Entry 9FCO (electron microscopy, 2.40 A resolution); this record covers chains B and E of the 16 polymer chains in the assembly.

[Chain B]
Molecule: 16S rRNA
From: Escherichia coli
Sequence (1046 nucleotides; each row starts with the number of its first residue; note: 488 numbers in that range are skipped by the numbering (no residue carries them; nothing is unmodelled there)):
     1 AAAUUGAAGA GUUUGAUCAU GGCUCAGAUU GAACGCUGGC GGCAGGCCUA ACACAUGCAA
    61 GUCGAACGGU AACAGGAA
    93 UGCUGACGAG UGGCGGACGG GUGAGUAAUG UCUGGGAAAC UGCCUGAUGG AGGGGGAUAA
   153 CUACUGGAAA CGGUAGCUAA UACCGCAUAA CGUCGCAAGA CCAAAGAGGG GG
   214 CCUCUUGCCA UCGGAUGUGC CCAGAUGGGA UUAGCUAGUA GGUGGGGUAA CGGCUCACCU
   274 AGGCGACGAU CCCUAGCUGG UCUGAGAGGA UGACCAGCCA CACUGGAACU GAGACACGGU
   334 CCAGACUCCU ACGGGAGGCA GCAGUGGGGA AUAUUGCACA AUGGGCGCAA GCCUGAUGCA
   394 GCCAUGCCGC GUGUAUGAAG AAGCCCUUCG GGUUGUAAAG UACUUUCAGC GGGGAGGAAG
   454 GGAGUAAAGU UAAUACCUUU GCUCAUUGAC GUUACCCGCA GAAGAAGCAC CGGCUAACUC
   514 CGUGCCAGCA GCCXCGGUAA UACGGAGGGU GCAAGCGUUA AUCGGAAUUA CUGGGCGUAA
   574 AGCGCACGCA GGCGGUUUGU UAAGUCAGAU GUGAAAUCCC CGGGCUCAAC CUGGGAACUG
   634 CAUCUGAUAC UGGCAAGCUU GAGUCUCGUA GAGGGGGGUA GAAUUCCAGG UGUAGCGGUG
   694 AAAUGCGUAG AGAUCUGGAG GAAUACCGGU GGCGAAGGCG GCCCCCUGGA CGAAGACUGA
   754 CGCUCAGGUG CGAAAGCGUG GGGAGCAAAC AGGAUUAGAU ACCCUGGUAG UCCACGCCGU
   814 AAACGAUGUC GACUUGGAGG UUGUGCC
   846 GGCGUGGCUU CCGGAGCUAA CGCGUUAAGU CGACCGCCUG GGGAGUACGG CCGCAAGGUU
   906 AAAACUCAAA UGAAUUGACG GGGG
  1390 UUGUACACAC CGCCCGUXAC ACCAUGGGAG UGGGUUGCAA AAGAAGUAGG UAGCUUAACC
  1450 UUCGGGAGGG CGCUUACCAC UUUGUGAUUC AUGACUGGGG UGAAGUCGUA ACAAGGUAAC
  1510 CGUAGGGGAA CCUGCGGUUG GAUCA
Modified positions: PSU (pseudouridine-5'-monophosphate) at position 516, G7M (N7-methyl-guanosine-5'-monophosphate) at position 527, 4OC (4n,o2'-methylcytidine-5'-monophosphate) at position 1402, 5MC (5-methylcytidine-5'-monophosphate) at position 1407, UR3 (3-methyluridine-5'-monophoshate) at position 1498, 2MG (2N-methylguanosine-5'-monophosphate) at position 1516, MA6 (6N-dimethyladenosine-5'-monophoshate) at position 1518, MA6 (6N-dimethyladenosine-5'-monophoshate) at position 1519
Bound ions: K+ site 1: G11, U12, G21, G22; Mg2+ site 1 near U13 (its only coordinating residue here); Mg2+ site 2 near G21 (its only coordinating residue here); Mg2+ site 3: C48, G115; Mg2+ site 4: A59, U387; K+ site 2: U62, G104, G105; Mg2+ site 5 near G100 (its only coordinating residue here); K+ site 3: G107, G324, G326; K+ site 4: G107, G108, G326; Mg2+ site 6: A109, G331; K+ site 5: A109, C110, G111; Mg2+ site 7 near G111 (its only coordinating residue here); 17 more K+ sites not listed; 30 more Mg2+ sites not listed
Residues lining bound ligands: kasugamycin (KSG; (1S,2R,3S,4R,5S,6S)-2,3,4,5,6-pentahydroxycyclohexyl 2-amino-4-{[carboxy(imino)methyl]amino}-2,3,4,6-tetradeoxy-alpha-D-arabino-hexopyranoside): A792, A794, C795, G926, UR3_1498, A1499, G1504, G1505, U1506
Reported in the primary citation:
  - binding site for kasugamycin: A794, G926
  - binding site for mRNA: G693, A790, G926, C1400

[Chain E]
Molecule: Small ribosomal subunit protein uS5
From: Escherichia coli
Reference sequence: P0A7W1 (RS5_ECOLI); residues 1-167 here = UniProt positions 1-167
Sequence (167 residues; numbered 1 to 167; the number before each row is that of its first residue):
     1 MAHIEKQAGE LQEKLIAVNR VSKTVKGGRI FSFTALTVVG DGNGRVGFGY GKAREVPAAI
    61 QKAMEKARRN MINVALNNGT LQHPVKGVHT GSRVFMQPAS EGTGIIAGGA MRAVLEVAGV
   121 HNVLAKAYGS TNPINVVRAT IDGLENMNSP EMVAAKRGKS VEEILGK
Unresolved in the structure: 1-10, 166-167

[How chain B and chain E interact]
Pairs across the interface (50):
  U5(B) - Ser100(E)  base contact
  G6(B) - Ala99(E)  base contact
  G6(B) - Ser100(E)  hydrogen bond to the base
  G6(B) - Thr103(E)  hydrogen bond to the base
  G6(B) - Leu124(E)  base contact
  A7(B) - Phe95(E)  base contact
  A7(B) - Gln97(E)  hydrogen bond to the base
  A7(B) - Leu124(E)  phosphate contact
  A7(B) - Ala125(E)  hydrogen bond to the sugar
  A7(B) - Tyr128(E)  base contact
  A8(B) - Ile106(E)  phosphate contact
  A8(B) - Ala107(E)  hydrogen bond to the sugar
  A8(B) - Gly108(E)  hydrogen bond to the sugar
  A8(B) - Arg112(E)  hydrogen bond to the base
  A8(B) - Ala125(E)  sugar contact
  G9(B) - Gly108(E)  phosphate contact
  G9(B) - Lys126(E)  salt bridge to the phosphate
  G9(B) - Ala127(E)  hydrogen bond to the phosphate
  A10(B) - Thr131(E)  hydrogen bond to the phosphate
  G15(B) - Ser22(E)  hydrogen bond to the sugar
  G15(B) - Lys23(E)  base contact
  G15(B) - Thr24(E)  base contact
  G15(B) - Arg29(E)  hydrogen bond to the sugar
  A16(B) - Val21(E)  sugar contact
  A16(B) - Ser22(E)  hydrogen bond to the sugar
  U17(B) - Asn19(E)  hydrogen bond to the phosphate
  C18(B) - Asn132(E)  hydrogen bond to the phosphate
  C18(B) - Asn135(E)  hydrogen bond to the phosphate
  A19(B) - Ser130(E)  hydrogen bond to the phosphate
  A19(B) - Asn132(E)  hydrogen bond to the phosphate
  A19(B) - Asn135(E)  hydrogen bond to the phosphate
  U20(B) - Ser130(E)  phosphate contact
  G558(B) - Lys126(E)  phosphate contact
  A559(B) - Lys126(E)  salt bridge to the phosphate
  A560(B) - Tyr128(E)  stacking on the base
  G566(B) - Lys86(E)  salt bridge to the phosphate
  A864(B) - Thr90(E)  sugar contact
  U921(B) - Lys23(E)  hydrogen bond to the sugar
  U921(B) - Thr24(E)  hydrogen bond to the sugar
  G922(B) - Thr24(E)  sugar contact
  G922(B) - Val25(E)  hydrogen bond to the sugar
  G922(B) - Lys26(E)  phosphate contact
  A923(B) - Lys26(E)  phosphate contact
  A1396(B) - Thr24(E)  base contact
  A1396(B) - Arg29(E)  hydrogen bond to the phosphate
  C1397(B) - Arg29(E)  salt bridge to the phosphate
  A1398(B) - Thr24(E)  base contact
  A1398(B) - Val25(E)  hydrogen bond to the base
  A1398(B) - Lys26(E)  hydrogen bond to the base
  A1398(B) - Gly27(E)  base contact
Other interface residues (no listed pair), chain B (24 interface residues in all): A298
Other interface residues (no listed pair), chain E (36 interface residues in all): Arg20, Gly28, Gly91, Ser92, Arg93, Gly129, Ile134

[In short]
Chain B and chain E form an interface of 24 and 36 residues respectively; the contacts include 24 hydrogen
bonds, 4 salt bridges and 1 aromatic stacking contact. Among the polar pairs are G6(B)-Ser100(E),
G6(B)-Thr103(E) and A7(B)-Gln97(E). The paper reports a binding site for mRNA at G693(B), A790(B) and G926(B)
among others; a binding site for kasugamycin at A794(B) and G926(B).
Here chain B is 16S rRNA and chain E is Small ribosomal subunit protein uS5, both from Escherichia coli. Entry
9FCO (Structure of E. coli 30S-IF1-IF3-mRNA-Kasugamycin complex) was determined by electron microscopy
together with 9FDA, 9FIB and 9G06 from the same study.
